Entry 8V41 (electron microscopy, 5.60 A resolution (low resolution: residue-level contacts below are approximate; hydrogen-bond / salt-bridge calls are withheld)); this record covers chains Q and n of the 42 polymer chains in the assembly.

Chain Q (and n):
Molecule: Tri-2 (CD1371)
Organism: Clostridioides difficile
Notes: chain n of this document is another copy of the same molecule, construct and numbering; everything in this record applies to it too
UniProtKB: A0A1X9JZB1 (A0A1X9JZB1_CLODI); residues 1-350 here = UniProt positions 1-350
Chain sequence (350 residues; numbered 1 to 350; the number before each row is that of its first residue):
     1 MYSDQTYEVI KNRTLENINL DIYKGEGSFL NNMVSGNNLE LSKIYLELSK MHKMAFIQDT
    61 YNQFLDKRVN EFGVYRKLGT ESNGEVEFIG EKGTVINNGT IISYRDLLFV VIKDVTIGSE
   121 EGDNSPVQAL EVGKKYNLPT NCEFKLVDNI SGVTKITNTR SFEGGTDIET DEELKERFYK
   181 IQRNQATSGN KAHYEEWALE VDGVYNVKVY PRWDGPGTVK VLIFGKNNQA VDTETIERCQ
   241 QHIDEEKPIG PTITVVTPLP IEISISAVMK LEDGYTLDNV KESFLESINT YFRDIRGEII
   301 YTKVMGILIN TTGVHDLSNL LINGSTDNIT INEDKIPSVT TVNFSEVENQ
Not modelled in the structure: 347-350

How chain Q and chain n interact:
Pairs across the interface (48):
  Phe-29(Q) with Leu-20(n); Ile-22(n)
  Asn-32(Q) with Ile-18(n); Asn-19(n)
  Met-33(Q) with Ile-18(n); Leu-30(n)
  Gly-36(Q) with Asn-17(n)
  Asn-37(Q) with Thr-14(n); Asn-37(n)
  Leu-39(Q) with Asn-17(n)
  Glu-40(Q) with Ile-10(n); Arg-13(n); Leu-41(n); Tyr-45(n)
  Lys-43(Q) with Arg-13(n)
  Ile-44(Q) with Leu-41(n); Ile-44(n)
  Glu-47(Q) with Tyr-2(n)
  Met-51(Q) with Leu-48(n); Met-51(n); His-52(n)
  Phe-64(Q) with His-52(n); Phe-56(n)
  Lys-67(Q) with Phe-56(n); Gln-58(n)
  Arg-68(Q) with Ala-55(n); Phe-56(n); Ile-57(n)
  Glu-71(Q) with Ile-57(n); Arg-68(n); Phe-178(n); Gln-182(n)
  Phe-72(Q) with Gln-182(n)
  Gly-73(Q) with Gln-182(n); Arg-183(n)
  Tyr-75(Q) with Tyr-179(n); Arg-183(n)
  Ser-188(Q) with Ala-186(n); Thr-187(n); Ser-188(n)
  Gly-189(Q) with Ser-188(n)
  His-193(Q) with Gln-185(n)
  Glu-245(Q) with Asn-190(n)
  Glu-246(Q) with Thr-187(n)
  Pro-248(Q) with Ser-188(n); Gly-189(n)
  Ile-249(Q) with Gly-189(n); Pro-211(n)
Other interface residues (no listed pair), chain Q (31 interface residues in all): Ser-35, Leu-48, Trp-197, Glu-200, Lys-247, Gly-250
Other interface residues (no listed pair), chain n (36 interface residues in all): Met-33, Lys-191, Gly-217

In short:
31 residues of chain Q face 36 of chain n across their interface.
Both chains are Tri-2 (CD1371) (Clostridioides difficile). Entry 8V41 (CryoEM Structure of Diffocin -
postcontracted - Baseplate - transitional state) was determined by electron microscopy together with 8V3T,
8V3W, 8V3X, 8V3Z, 8V40 and 8V43 from the same study.
